Entry 3V1B (X-ray diffraction, 1.28 A resolution); this record covers chains A and B.

== Chain A (and B) ==
Molecule: Computational design, MID1-apo2
From: Artificial gene
Notes: chain B of this document is another copy of the same molecule, construct and numbering; everything in this record applies to it too
Sequence (48 residues; row label = number of the first residue in the row; numbers below 1 keep their minus sign (Gly-1 is residue -1)):
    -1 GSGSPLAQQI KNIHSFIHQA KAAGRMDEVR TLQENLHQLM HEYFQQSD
Disordered / not traced: -1 to 0 (chain B: fully traced)

== Interface between chain A and chain B ==
Residue-residue contacts (18; chain A residue first):
  Ala5(A) - Phe42(B)
  Ile8(A) - Phe42(B)  hydrophobic
  Lys9(A) - Tyr41(B)  hydrogen bond
  Lys9(A) - Ser45(B)
  His12(A) - Phe42(B)  hydrogen bond (side chain-backbone)
  His12(A) - Gln43(B)  hydrogen bond (side chain-backbone)
  His12(A) - Ser45(B)  hydrogen bond (side chain-backbone)
  Leu34(A) - Gln43(B)
  Met38(A) - His39(B)
  Met38(A) - Phe42(B)  hydrophobic
  Tyr41(A) - Met38(B)  hydrophobic
  Tyr41(A) - Phe42(B)  hydrophobic
  Phe42(A) - His35(B)
  Phe42(A) - Met38(B)  hydrophobic
  Asp46(A) - Lys19(B)  hydrogen bond (backbone-side chain)
  Asp46(A) - Arg28(B)
  Asp46(A) - Gln31(B)  hydrogen bond (backbone-side chain)
  Asp46(A) - His35(B)  salt bridge
Also at the interface, not in a pair above, chain A (11 interface residues in all): Ser13, Ser45
Also at the interface, not in a pair above, chain B (12 interface residues in all): Gln44, Asp46

== Summary ==
11 residues of chain A and 12 residues of chain B are in contact; the contacts include 6 hydrogen bonds and 1
salt bridge. Polar contacts include Asp46(A)-His35(B), Lys9(A)-Tyr41(B) and His12(A)-Phe42(B).
Chain A and chain B are both Computational design, MID1-apo2 (Artificial gene); the structure, Crystal
structure of de novo designed MID1-apo2, was determined by X-ray diffraction, deposited together with 3V1A,
3V1C, 3V1D and 3V1F.
